7QGE - chain A; structure by X-ray diffraction, 2.27 A resolution.

Chain A:
Molecule: Casein kinase II subunit alpha
Organism: Homo sapiens
Notes: EC 2.7.11.1
UniProt: P68400 (CSK21_HUMAN); residues 1-391 here = UniProt positions 1-391
Sequence (399 residues; row label = number of the first residue in the row):
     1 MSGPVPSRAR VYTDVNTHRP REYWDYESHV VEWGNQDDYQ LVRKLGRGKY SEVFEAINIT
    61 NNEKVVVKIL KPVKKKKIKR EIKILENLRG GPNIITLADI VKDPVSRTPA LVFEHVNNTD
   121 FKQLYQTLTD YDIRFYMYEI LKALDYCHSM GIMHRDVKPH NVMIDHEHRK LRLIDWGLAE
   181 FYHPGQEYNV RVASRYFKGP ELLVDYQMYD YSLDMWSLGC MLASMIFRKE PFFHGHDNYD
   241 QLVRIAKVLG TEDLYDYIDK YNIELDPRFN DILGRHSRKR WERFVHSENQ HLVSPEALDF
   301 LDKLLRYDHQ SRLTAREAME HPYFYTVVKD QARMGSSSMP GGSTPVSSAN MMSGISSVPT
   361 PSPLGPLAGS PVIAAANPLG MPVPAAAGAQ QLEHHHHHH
Not modelled in the structure: 1, 335-399
Construct notes: expression tag (392-399)
Residues lining bound ligands: 4,5,6,7-tetrabromobenzotriazole (TBS): L45, G46, R47, S51, V53, V66, K68, I95, F113, E114, V116, N117, N118, H160, M163, I174, D175
From the paper describing this entry:
  - conformationally variable residues (side-chain flip): R47

Summary:
Chain A binds 4,5,6,7-tetrabromobenzotriazole. The paper reports conformational variability at R47.
Chain A is Casein kinase II subunit alpha (Homo sapiens); the structure, H. SAPIENS CK2 KINASE ALPHA SUBUNIT
IN COMPLEX WITH THE ATP-COMPETITIVE INHIBITOR 5,6,7,8-TETRABROMOBENZOTRIAZOLE (TBBt) AT PH ..., was determined
by X-ray diffraction, deposited together with 7QGB, 7QGD and 7QGC.
